PDB entry 8KCY | electron microscopy, 2.80 A resolution | chains A and J of the 12 polymer chains in the assembly

[Chain A]
Name: Histone H3.1
Source organism: Homo sapiens
Reference sequence: P68431 (H31_HUMAN); residues 0-135 here correspond to UniProt positions 1-136 (UniProt number = residue number + 1)
Sequence (139 residues; numbered -3 to 135; the number before each row is that of its first residue; numbers below 1 keep their minus sign (Gly-3 is residue -3)):
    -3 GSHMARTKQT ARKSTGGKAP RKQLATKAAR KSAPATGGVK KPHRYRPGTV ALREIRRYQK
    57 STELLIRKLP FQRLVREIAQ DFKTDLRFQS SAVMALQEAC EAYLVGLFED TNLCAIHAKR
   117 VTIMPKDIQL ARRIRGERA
Disordered / not traced: -3 to 37
Sequence notes: expression tag (-3 to -1)
UniProt features mapped onto this chain:
  - modified residue: Arg2 (Asymmetric dimethylarginine), Thr3 (Phosphothreonine), Lys4 (Allysine), Gln5 (5-glutamyl dopamine), Thr6 (Phosphothreonine), Arg8 (Citrulline), Lys9 (N6,N6,N6-trimethyllysine), Ser10 (ADP-ribosylserine), Thr11 (Phosphothreonine), Lys14 (N6-(2-hydroxyisobutyryl)lysine), Arg17 (Asymmetric dimethylarginine), Lys18 (N6-(2-hydroxyisobutyryl)lysine), Lys23 (N6-(2-hydroxyisobutyryl)lysine), Arg26 (Citrulline), Lys27 (N6,N6,N6-trimethyllysine), Ser28 (ADP-ribosylserine), Lys36 (N6,N6,N6-trimethyllysine), Lys37 (N6-methyllysine), Tyr41 (Phosphotyrosine), Lys56 (N6,N6,N6-trimethyllysine) and 8 more in UniProt
  - lipidation: Lys18 (N6-decanoyllysine)

[Chain J]
Molecule: 193-nt DNA strand
Source organism: synthetic construct
Sequence (193 nucleotides; each row starts with the number of its first residue; numbers below 1 keep their minus sign (DA-96 is residue -96)):
   -96 ATCACGTAAT ATTGGCCAGC TAGGATCACA ATCCCGGTGC CGAGGCCGCT CAATTGGTCG
   -36 TAGACAGCTC TAGCACCGCT TAAACGCACG TACGGATTCC GTACGTGCGT TTAAGCGGTG
    24 CTAGAGCTGT CTACGACCAA TTGAGCGGCC TCGGCACCGG GATTGTGATC CTAGCTGGCC
    84 AATATTACGT GAT

[How chain A and chain J interact]
Contacting residue pairs (27; chain A residue first):
  Arg40(A) with DG8(J), base contact; DT9(J), hydrogen bond to the base; DG10(J), hydrogen bond to the sugar
  Tyr41(A) with DA-67(J), phosphate contact; DA-66(J), sugar contact; DT9(J), sugar contact; DG10(J), hydrogen bond to the phosphate
  Arg42(A) with DT9(J), phosphate contact
  Pro43(A) with DG8(J), phosphate contact; DT9(J), sugar contact
  Gly44(A) with DG8(J), hydrogen bond to the phosphate; DT9(J), hydrogen bond to the phosphate
  Thr45(A) with DT9(J), phosphate contact
  Val46(A) with DT9(J), hydrogen bond to the phosphate; DG10(J), phosphate contact
  Ala47(A) with DT9(J), hydrogen bond to the phosphate
  Arg49(A) with DA-66(J), phosphate contact; DT-65(J), salt bridge to the phosphate
  Arg63(A) with DA17(J), hydrogen bond to the phosphate; DG18(J), salt bridge to the phosphate
  Lys64(A) with DG18(J), hydrogen bond to the phosphate
  Leu65(A) with DA17(J), phosphate contact; DG18(J), hydrogen bond to the phosphate
  Pro66(A) with DA17(J), phosphate contact
  Arg69(A) with DA17(J), salt bridge to the phosphate
  Arg83(A) with DA26(J), sugar contact; DG27(J), sugar contact
Also at the interface, not in a pair above, chain A (18 interface residues in all): His39, Lys56, Lys115
Also at the interface, not in a pair above, chain J (12 interface residues in all): DC-64, DG-2

[Summary]
18 residues of chain A and 12 residues of chain J are in contact, with 10 hydrogen bonds and 3 salt bridges.
Among the polar pairs are Arg40(A)-DT9(J), Arg40(A)-DG10(J) and Tyr41(A)-DG10(J).
Chain A is Histone H3.1 (Homo sapiens) and chain J is a 193-nt DNA strand (synthetic construct); the
structure, Structure of nucleosome complexed with two DEK molecules, was determined by electron microscopy
together with 8KD1 and 8KE0 from the same study.
